5HV6 - chain A; structure by X-ray diffraction, 3.00 A resolution.

# Chain A
Protein: Phosphoenolpyruvate synthase
From: Listeria monocytogenes
UniProt: A0A0S2YLC8 (A0A0S2YLC8_LISMN); residues 1-315 here = UniProt positions 1-315
Amino-acid sequence (327 residues; each row starts with the number of its first residue; numbers below 1 keep their minus sign (Met-11 is residue -11)):
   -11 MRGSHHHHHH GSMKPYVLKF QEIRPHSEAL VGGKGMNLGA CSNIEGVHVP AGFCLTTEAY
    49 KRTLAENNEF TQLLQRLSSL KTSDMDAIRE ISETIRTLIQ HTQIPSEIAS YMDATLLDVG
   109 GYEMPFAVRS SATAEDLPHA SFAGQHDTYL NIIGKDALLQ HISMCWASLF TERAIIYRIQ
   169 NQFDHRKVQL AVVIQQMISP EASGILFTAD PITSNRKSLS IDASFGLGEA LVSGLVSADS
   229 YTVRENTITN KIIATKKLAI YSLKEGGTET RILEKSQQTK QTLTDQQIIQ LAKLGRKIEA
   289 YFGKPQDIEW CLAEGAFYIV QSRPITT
Not modelled in the structure: -11 to 1, 124-128, 315
Construct notes: expression tag (-11 to 0)
Covalently attached groups: covalent link Lys22-Gln309; covalent link Lys49-Ala53; covalent link Ala75-Ile79, Ile76-Ile79
From the paper describing this entry:
  - mutagenesis - Q183A: decreased catalytic activity
  - mutagenesis - Q183A: unchanged growth in response to RIF

# Overview
From the paper: Q183A reduces catalytic activity; Q183A leaves growth in response to RIF unchanged.
Chain A is Phosphoenolpyruvate synthase (Listeria monocytogenes); the structure, The ATP binding domain of
rifampin phosphotransferase from Listeria monocytogenes, was determined by X-ray diffraction (same publication
as 5HV1, 5HV2 and 5HV3).
